Entry 4XGC (X-ray diffraction, 3.50 A resolution); this record covers chains E and D of the 7 polymer chains in the assembly.

== Chain E ==
Molecule: Origin recognition complex subunit 5
Organism: Drosophila melanogaster
Reference sequence: Q24169 (ORC5_DROME); residue numbers follow UniProt; this construct covers 1-460
Chain sequence (460 residues; row label = number of the first residue in the row):
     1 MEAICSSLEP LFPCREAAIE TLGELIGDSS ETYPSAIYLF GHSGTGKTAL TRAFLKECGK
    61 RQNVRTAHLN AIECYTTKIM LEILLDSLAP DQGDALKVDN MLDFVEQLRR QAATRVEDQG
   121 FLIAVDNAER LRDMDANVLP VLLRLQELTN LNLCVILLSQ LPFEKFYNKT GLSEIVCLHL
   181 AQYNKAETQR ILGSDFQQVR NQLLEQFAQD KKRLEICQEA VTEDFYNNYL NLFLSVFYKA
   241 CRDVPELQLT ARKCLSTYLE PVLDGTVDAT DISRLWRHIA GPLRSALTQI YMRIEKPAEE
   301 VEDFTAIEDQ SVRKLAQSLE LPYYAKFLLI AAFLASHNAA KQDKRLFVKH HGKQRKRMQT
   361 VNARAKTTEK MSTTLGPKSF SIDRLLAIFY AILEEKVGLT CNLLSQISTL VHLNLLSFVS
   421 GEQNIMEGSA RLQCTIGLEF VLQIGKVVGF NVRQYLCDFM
Disordered / not traced: 207-210, 267-272, 296-317, 348-371, 459-460
UniProt features mapped onto this chain:
  - binding site (ATP): G41 to T48

== Chain D ==
Molecule: Origin recognition complex subunit 4
Organism: Drosophila melanogaster
Notes: EC 3.6.1.15
Reference sequence: Q9W102 (Q9W102_DROME); numbering as in UniProt (aligned over 1-459)
Chain sequence (459 residues; each row starts with the number of its first residue):
     1 MPEADRELVS IRRFLKERLQ RDYTTLRGYA KERSNVRLLL QRTAEMGESN SLLLLGPRGS
    61 GKTTLINSVL ADLLPNKSFG ENTLIVHLDG NLHTDDRVAL KSITVQMQLE NAADGKVFGS
   121 FAENLAFLLQ CLKAGGKHSK SVIFILEEFD LFCAHHNQTL LYNLFDVSQS AQAPICVLGV
   181 TCRLDVIELL EKRVKSRFSH RQVFLFPSLR RFEDYVDLCR DLLSLPTGNS LLLAAEKIYN
   241 LQNIQSGALY FSRNHFDPGE YGFSPRLRDA WNKQICKVLA TQQARSTLQA LHDFDISEAY
   301 LKNFLFRLVA HLRPQSPHIT AEKMAAVGSQ FEGDDKIELL CGLSVLELCL IIAIKHHSQI
   361 YDRDSFNFEI IYARFSKFAK VSTTMQAVER SIVLKAFEHL RIAELIMPLT GGAGGGVGKV
   421 QKEFEMHKLA LTYSQIHHCM QRYQALPTEV AQWAQSSLI
Disordered / not traced: 1-4, 134-138, 411-418, 458-459
Reported in the primary citation:
  - catalytic residues: R58 (proposed by the authors, not directly observed)

== Chain E / chain D interface ==
Pairs across the interface - 98 pairs, chain E then chain D:
  E2(E) - R313(D)  salt bridge
  E20(E) - R313(D)  salt bridge
  E24(E) - K16(D)
  E24(E) - A310(D)
  E24(E) - H311(D)  salt bridge
  D28(E) - R13(D)  salt bridge
  S30(E) - R13(D)  hydrogen bond
  E31(E) - R12(D)  salt bridge
  E31(E) - R13(D)
  E31(E) - K16(D)  salt bridge
  T32(E) - K16(D)  hydrogen bond (backbone-side chain)
  T32(E) - E17(D)
  T32(E) - Q20(D)
  T32(E) - R21(D)
  T32(E) - F306(D)
  Y33(E) - Q20(D)
  Y33(E) - F306(D)
  P34(E) - Q20(D)
  P34(E) - F306(D)  hydrophobic
  S35(E) - Q20(D)
  F40(E) - D335(D)
  F40(E) - L339(D)  hydrophobic
  H42(E) - L339(D)  hydrogen bond (side chain-backbone)
  H42(E) - G342(D)
  H42(E) - L343(D)
  H42(E) - H399(D)
  N100(E) - V98(D)
  L102(E) - L92(D)  hydrophobic
  L102(E) - H93(D)
  L102(E) - V98(D)  hydrophobic
  V105(E) - L92(D)  hydrophobic
  R109(E) - R253(D)
  R115(E) - E17(D)  salt bridge
  R115(E) - D257(D)
  R115(E) - E260(D)  salt bridge
  R115(E) - Y261(D)
  R132(E) - E404(D)  salt bridge
  N137(E) - N91(D)  hydrogen bond (side chain-backbone)
  V141(E) - N91(D)
  V141(E) - L92(D)  hydrophobic
  R144(E) - E147(D)  salt bridge
  Q146(E) - Q20(D)  hydrogen bond
  L148(E) - D89(D)
  L148(E) - L92(D)  hydrophobic
  N150(E) - Y23(D)
  N150(E) - Y250(D)
  N150(E) - R253(D)
  N150(E) - N254(D)  hydrogen bond (backbone-side chain)
  L151(E) - N254(D)
  N152(E) - R21(D)
  N152(E) - N254(D)
  Q160(E) - L339(D)
  Q160(E) - I402(D)
  L161(E) - I402(D)
  L161(E) - A403(D)
  L161(E) - E404(D)
  P162(E) - K336(D)
  P162(E) - L339(D)  hydrophobic
  E164(E) - D335(D)
  E164(E) - K336(D)  salt bridge
  K165(E) - E404(D)  hydrogen bond (side chain-backbone)
  G171(E) - R58(D)
  E174(E) - A299(D)
  E174(E) - Y300(D)
  E174(E) - N303(D)  hydrogen bond
  I175(E) - N303(D)
  V176(E) - R307(D)
  C177(E) - R307(D)
  L178(E) - R307(D)
  H179(E) - E338(D)  salt bridge
  H179(E) - L339(D)
  Q182(E) - G342(D)
  K239(E) - S344(D)
  K239(E) - V345(D)  hydrogen bond (backbone-backbone)
  K239(E) - L346(D)
  K239(E) - T384(D)  hydrogen bond (side chain-backbone)
  K239(E) - M385(D)
  A240(E) - S344(D)
  A240(E) - I392(D)  hydrophobic
  R242(E) - C341(D)  hydrogen bond (side chain-backbone)
  R242(E) - G342(D)  hydrogen bond (side chain-backbone)
  R242(E) - L343(D)  hydrogen bond (side chain-backbone)
  R242(E) - S344(D)
  R242(E) - Y443(D)
  R284(E) - A387(D)
  L287(E) - I392(D)
  T288(E) - S391(D)  hydrogen bond
  I290(E) - K395(D)  hydrogen bond (backbone-side chain)
  T373(E) - F424(D)
  T374(E) - N367(D)  hydrogen bond (backbone-side chain)
  T374(E) - E369(D)
  T374(E) - F424(D)
  L375(E) - N367(D)  hydrogen bond (backbone-side chain)
  L375(E) - F424(D)
  G376(E) - F424(D)
  S417(E) - K419(D)
  Q433(E) - Q421(D)  hydrogen bond
  T435(E) - Q421(D)
Other interface residues (no listed pair), chain E (65 interface residues in all): M1, L25, G41, M101, E106, T170, L172, A181, Y291, P377, F418, C434
Other interface residues (no listed pair), chain D (62 interface residues in all): V9, S102, Q315, D334, Q386, L405, M407, A430
The authors on this interface:
  - interface residues, chain E: R144(E)

== Overview ==
65 residues of chain E face 62 of chain D across their interface, with 18 hydrogen bonds and 12 salt bridges.
Among the polar pairs are E2(E)-R313(D), E20(E)-R313(D) and E24(E)-H311(D). UniProt lists 8 ATP-binding
residues on chain E. The paper reports the catalytic residue R58(D); the interface residue R144(E).
Here chain E is Origin recognition complex subunit 5 and chain D is Origin recognition complex subunit 4, both
from Drosophila melanogaster. Entry 4XGC (Crystal structure of the eukaryotic origin recognition complex) was
determined by X-ray diffraction.
